PDB entry 2V21 | X-ray diffraction, 2.40 A resolution | chains B and C of the 6 polymer chains in the assembly

[Chain B (and C)]
Name: Hypothetical protein TTHA1431
Source organism: Thermus thermophilus
Notes: chain C of this document is another copy of the same molecule, construct and numbering; everything in this record applies to it too
Reference sequence: Q5SIE3 (Q5SIE3_THET8); numbering as in UniProt (aligned over 1-69)
Sequence (69 residues; numbered 1 to 69; the number before each row is that of its first residue):
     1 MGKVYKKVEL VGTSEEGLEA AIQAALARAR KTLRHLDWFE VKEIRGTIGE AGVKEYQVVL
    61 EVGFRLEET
Unresolved in the structure: 1
Small-molecule neighbours: FMN (flavin mononucleotide): R45, G46, T47, Q57
Swiss-Prot annotation at these positions:
  - binding site (FMN): K3 to Y5, D37, W38, R45, Q57, R65
  - binding site (CoA): K6, R28, T32 to R34, R65 to E67
  - site: R65 (May be important for ligand binding specificity and FMN binding)

[Chain B / chain C interface]
Residue-residue contacts (30; chain B residue first):
  E19(B) with G17(C); L18(C), hydrogen bond (side chain-backbone); E19(C); Y56(C)
  I22(B) with V53(C), hydrophobic
  Q23(B) with A51(C); G52(C); V53(C); Y56(C)
  L26(B) with I48(C), hydrophobic; G52(C); V53(C), hydrophobic
  R30(B) with E50(C); A51(C); G52(C)
  L36(B) with I48(C)
  D37(B) with T47(C); I48(C), hydrogen bond (backbone-backbone)
  W38(B) with R45(C); G46(C); I48(C)
  F39(B) with R45(C); G46(C), hydrogen bond (backbone-backbone); T47(C); I48(C), hydrophobic; V53(C), hydrophobic
  E40(B) with I44(C); R45(C), salt bridge
  V41(B) with I44(C), hydrogen bond (backbone-backbone)
  V62(B) with I48(C), hydrophobic
Other interface residues (no listed pair), chain B (14 interface residues in all): L18, I44
Other interface residues (no listed pair), chain C (15 interface residues in all): E16, E55

[In short]
14 residues of chain B face 15 of chain C across their interface, with 4 hydrogen bonds and 1 salt bridge.
Polar pairs include E40(B)-R45(C), E19(B)-L18(C) and D37(B)-I48(C). Bound to chain B: flavin mononucleotide.
Chain B and chain C are both Hypothetical protein TTHA1431 (Thermus thermophilus); the structure, Crystal
structure of the T. thermophilus dodecin in complex with prebound FMN, was determined by X-ray diffraction,
deposited together with 2UX9, 2V18 and 2V19.
